Entry 9JH5 (electron microscopy, 2.76 A resolution); this record covers chains S and A of the 6 polymer chains in the assembly.

[Chain S]
Protein: scFv16
Organism: Mus musculus
Notes: antibody fragment or engineered binder
Amino-acid sequence (250 residues; numbered 1 to 250; the number before each row is that of its first residue):
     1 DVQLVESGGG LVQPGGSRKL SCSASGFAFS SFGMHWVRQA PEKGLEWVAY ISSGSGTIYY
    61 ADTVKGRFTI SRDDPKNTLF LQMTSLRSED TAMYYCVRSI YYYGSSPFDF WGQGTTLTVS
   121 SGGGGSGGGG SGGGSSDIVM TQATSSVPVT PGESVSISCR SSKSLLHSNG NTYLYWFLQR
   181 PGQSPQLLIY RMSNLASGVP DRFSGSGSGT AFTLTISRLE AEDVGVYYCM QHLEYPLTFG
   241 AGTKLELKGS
Disordered / not traced: 1, 122-134, 248-250

[Chain A]
Protein: Guanine nucleotide-binding protein G(i) subunit alpha-1
Organism: Homo sapiens
Amino-acid sequence (361 residues; row label = number of the first residue in the row; note: 33 numbers in that range are skipped by the numbering (no residue carries them; nothing is unmodelled there)):
     1 MGCTLSAEDK AAVERSKM
    26 IEKQLQKDKQ VYRRTLRLLL LGADNSGKST IVKQMRIYH
    81 VNGYSEEECK QYKAVVYSNT IQSIIAIIRA MGRLKIDFGD SARADDARQL FVLAGAAEEG
   141 FMTAELAGVI KRLWKDSGVQ ACFNRSREYQ LNDSAAYYLN DLDRIAQPNY IPTQQDVLRT
   201 RVKTSGIFET KFQVDKVNFH MFDVGAQRDE RRKWIQCFND VTAIIFVVDS SD
   263 YNRLQEALND FKSIWNNRWL RTISVILFLN KQDLLAEKVL AGKSKIEDYF PEFARYTTPE
   323 DATPEPGEDP RVTRAKYFIR KEFVDISTAS GDGRHICYPH FTCSVDTENA RRIFNDCKDI
   383 ILQMNLREYN LV
Disordered / not traced: 1-2, 81-201, 263-264

[Chain S / chain A interface]
Residue-residue contacts - 23 pairs, chain S then chain A:
  Ser31(S) - Arg15(A)  hydrogen bond
  Tyr50(S) - Ala11(A)
  Ser53(S) - Met18(A)
  Gly54(S) - Met18(A)
  Thr57(S) - Glu14(A)  hydrogen bond
  Tyr59(S) - Lys10(A)
  Ile100(S) - Arg15(A)
  Tyr101(S) - Glu8(A)
  Tyr101(S) - Ala11(A)  hydrophobic
  Tyr101(S) - Ala12(A)
  Tyr101(S) - Arg15(A)
  Tyr102(S) - Arg15(A)
  His167(S) - Thr4(A)  hydrogen bond (side chain-backbone)
  His167(S) - Leu5(A)
  His167(S) - Ser6(A)  hydrogen bond (side chain-backbone)
  Asn169(S) - Ser6(A)
  Asn169(S) - Asp9(A)  hydrogen bond
  Tyr173(S) - Ser6(A)  hydrogen bond
  Tyr173(S) - Glu8(A)
  Tyr175(S) - Glu8(A)  hydrogen bond
  His232(S) - Glu8(A)  salt bridge
  Leu233(S) - Ala7(A)
  Tyr235(S) - Ala7(A)  hydrophobic
Other interface residues (no listed pair), chain S (18 interface residues in all): Pro107, Arg191

[In short]
18 residues of chain S face 12 of chain A across their interface; the contacts include 7 hydrogen bonds and 1
salt bridge. Polar pairs include His232(S)-Glu8(A), Ser31(S)-Arg15(A) and Thr57(S)-Glu14(A).
Chain S is scFv16 (Mus musculus) and chain A is Guanine nucleotide-binding protein G(i) subunit alpha-1 (Homo
sapiens); the structure, Activation mechanism of CYSLTR2 by C16:0 ceramide, was determined by electron
microscopy (same publication as 9JH6).
